PDB entry 8I7O | electron microscopy, 4.50 A resolution (low resolution: residue-level contacts below are approximate; hydrogen-bond / salt-bridge calls are withheld) | chains B3 and E2 of the 189 polymer chains in the assembly

[Chain B3]
Name: Tektin-2
Organism: Mus musculus
UniProtKB: Q922G7 (TEKT2_MOUSE); residues 1-430 here = UniProt positions 1-430
Amino-acid sequence (430 residues; numbered 1 to 430; the number before each row is that of its first residue):
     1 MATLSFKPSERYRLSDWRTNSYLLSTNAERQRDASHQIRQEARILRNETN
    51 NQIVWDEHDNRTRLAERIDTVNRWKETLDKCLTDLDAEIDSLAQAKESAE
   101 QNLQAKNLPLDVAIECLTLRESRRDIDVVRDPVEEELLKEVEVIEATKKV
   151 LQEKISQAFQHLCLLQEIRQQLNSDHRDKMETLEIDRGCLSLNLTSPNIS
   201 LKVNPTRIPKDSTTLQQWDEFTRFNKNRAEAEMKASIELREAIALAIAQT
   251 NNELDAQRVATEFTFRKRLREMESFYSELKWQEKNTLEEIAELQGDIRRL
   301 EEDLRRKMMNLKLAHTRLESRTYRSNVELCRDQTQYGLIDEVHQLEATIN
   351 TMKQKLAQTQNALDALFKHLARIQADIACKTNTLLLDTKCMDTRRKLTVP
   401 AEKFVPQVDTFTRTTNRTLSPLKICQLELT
Unresolved in the structure: 1, 291-363, 418-430

[Chain E2]
Name: Tektin bundle-interacting protein 1
Organism: Mus musculus
UniProtKB: A6H6Q4 (TKTI1_MOUSE); residue numbers follow UniProt; this construct covers 1-206
Amino-acid sequence (206 residues; row label = number of the first residue in the row):
     1 MENVRREATRPSVPSGTLELYFPDHLYRNDYVSLEGPRWAPAIKQAVRWK
    51 FTPMGRDAAGQVWFTGLTNSEPGDAWYKLPRALDTPYREAHTRWHGCFQS
   101 RQRGLPPAYTQHLREMAFWDPAITAQYLNSGPRWGCMQWRDRQIRGKEFV
   151 VTRNQFGAKLPWRSDYVPLLSLPQRPRFTAQDFRQRGLQRPCPAIGQPPP
   201 AFTPAL
Unresolved in the structure: 188-206

[Chain B3 / chain E2 interface]
Pairs across the interface (41; chain B3 residue first):
  D79(B3) with Y127(E2)
  L82(B3) with Y127(E2)
  T83(B3) with Y127(E2)
  D86(B3) with P107(E2); A108(E2)
  I89(B3) with F118(E2)
  D90(B3) with T110(E2); Q111(E2)
  Q94(B3) with R114(E2)
  E97(B3) with M116(E2)
  Q101(B3) with L67(E2)
  N102(B3) with T68(E2)
  Q104(B3) with A46(E2)
  L108(B3) with F64(E2)
  L162(B3) with F118(E2)
  Q166(B3) with F118(E2)
  R169(B3) with F118(E2)
  N173(B3) with Q126(E2)
  H176(B3) with Q126(E2); R133(E2)
  M180(B3) with S130(E2); G131(E2)
  R187(B3) with R153(E2); N154(E2); F156(E2)
  G188(B3) with W139(E2)
  S191(B3) with R153(E2); Q155(E2)
  T195(B3) with K147(E2); E148(E2)
  S196(B3) with K147(E2)
  P197(B3) with D141(E2); R142(E2); K147(E2)
  N198(B3) with R140(E2); R142(E2)
  K396(B3) with Q61(E2); V62(E2)
  P400(B3) with D84(E2)
  T412(B3) with R56(E2); D57(E2)
Also at the interface, not in a pair above, chain B3 (35 interface residues in all): A105, L165, E181, E184, I185, C189, A401
Also at the interface, not in a pair above, chain E2 (41 interface residues in all): V47, A58, W63, E115, W119, D120, P132, W134, M137, I144

[In short]
Chain B3 and chain E2 form an interface of 35 and 41 residues respectively.
Here chain B3 is Tektin-2 and chain E2 is Tektin bundle-interacting protein 1, both from Mus musculus. Entry
8I7O (In situ structure of axonemal doublet microtubules in mouse sperm with 16-nm repeat) was determined by
electron microscopy, deposited together with 8I7R.
